PDB entry 5GMK | electron microscopy, 3.40 A resolution | chains A and D of the 45 polymer chains in the assembly

Chain A:
Protein: Pre-mRNA-splicing factor 8
Organism: Saccharomyces cerevisiae S288C
UniProt: P33334 (PRP8_YEAST); residues 1-2413 here = UniProt positions 1-2413
Amino-acid sequence (2413 residues; each row starts with the number of its first residue):
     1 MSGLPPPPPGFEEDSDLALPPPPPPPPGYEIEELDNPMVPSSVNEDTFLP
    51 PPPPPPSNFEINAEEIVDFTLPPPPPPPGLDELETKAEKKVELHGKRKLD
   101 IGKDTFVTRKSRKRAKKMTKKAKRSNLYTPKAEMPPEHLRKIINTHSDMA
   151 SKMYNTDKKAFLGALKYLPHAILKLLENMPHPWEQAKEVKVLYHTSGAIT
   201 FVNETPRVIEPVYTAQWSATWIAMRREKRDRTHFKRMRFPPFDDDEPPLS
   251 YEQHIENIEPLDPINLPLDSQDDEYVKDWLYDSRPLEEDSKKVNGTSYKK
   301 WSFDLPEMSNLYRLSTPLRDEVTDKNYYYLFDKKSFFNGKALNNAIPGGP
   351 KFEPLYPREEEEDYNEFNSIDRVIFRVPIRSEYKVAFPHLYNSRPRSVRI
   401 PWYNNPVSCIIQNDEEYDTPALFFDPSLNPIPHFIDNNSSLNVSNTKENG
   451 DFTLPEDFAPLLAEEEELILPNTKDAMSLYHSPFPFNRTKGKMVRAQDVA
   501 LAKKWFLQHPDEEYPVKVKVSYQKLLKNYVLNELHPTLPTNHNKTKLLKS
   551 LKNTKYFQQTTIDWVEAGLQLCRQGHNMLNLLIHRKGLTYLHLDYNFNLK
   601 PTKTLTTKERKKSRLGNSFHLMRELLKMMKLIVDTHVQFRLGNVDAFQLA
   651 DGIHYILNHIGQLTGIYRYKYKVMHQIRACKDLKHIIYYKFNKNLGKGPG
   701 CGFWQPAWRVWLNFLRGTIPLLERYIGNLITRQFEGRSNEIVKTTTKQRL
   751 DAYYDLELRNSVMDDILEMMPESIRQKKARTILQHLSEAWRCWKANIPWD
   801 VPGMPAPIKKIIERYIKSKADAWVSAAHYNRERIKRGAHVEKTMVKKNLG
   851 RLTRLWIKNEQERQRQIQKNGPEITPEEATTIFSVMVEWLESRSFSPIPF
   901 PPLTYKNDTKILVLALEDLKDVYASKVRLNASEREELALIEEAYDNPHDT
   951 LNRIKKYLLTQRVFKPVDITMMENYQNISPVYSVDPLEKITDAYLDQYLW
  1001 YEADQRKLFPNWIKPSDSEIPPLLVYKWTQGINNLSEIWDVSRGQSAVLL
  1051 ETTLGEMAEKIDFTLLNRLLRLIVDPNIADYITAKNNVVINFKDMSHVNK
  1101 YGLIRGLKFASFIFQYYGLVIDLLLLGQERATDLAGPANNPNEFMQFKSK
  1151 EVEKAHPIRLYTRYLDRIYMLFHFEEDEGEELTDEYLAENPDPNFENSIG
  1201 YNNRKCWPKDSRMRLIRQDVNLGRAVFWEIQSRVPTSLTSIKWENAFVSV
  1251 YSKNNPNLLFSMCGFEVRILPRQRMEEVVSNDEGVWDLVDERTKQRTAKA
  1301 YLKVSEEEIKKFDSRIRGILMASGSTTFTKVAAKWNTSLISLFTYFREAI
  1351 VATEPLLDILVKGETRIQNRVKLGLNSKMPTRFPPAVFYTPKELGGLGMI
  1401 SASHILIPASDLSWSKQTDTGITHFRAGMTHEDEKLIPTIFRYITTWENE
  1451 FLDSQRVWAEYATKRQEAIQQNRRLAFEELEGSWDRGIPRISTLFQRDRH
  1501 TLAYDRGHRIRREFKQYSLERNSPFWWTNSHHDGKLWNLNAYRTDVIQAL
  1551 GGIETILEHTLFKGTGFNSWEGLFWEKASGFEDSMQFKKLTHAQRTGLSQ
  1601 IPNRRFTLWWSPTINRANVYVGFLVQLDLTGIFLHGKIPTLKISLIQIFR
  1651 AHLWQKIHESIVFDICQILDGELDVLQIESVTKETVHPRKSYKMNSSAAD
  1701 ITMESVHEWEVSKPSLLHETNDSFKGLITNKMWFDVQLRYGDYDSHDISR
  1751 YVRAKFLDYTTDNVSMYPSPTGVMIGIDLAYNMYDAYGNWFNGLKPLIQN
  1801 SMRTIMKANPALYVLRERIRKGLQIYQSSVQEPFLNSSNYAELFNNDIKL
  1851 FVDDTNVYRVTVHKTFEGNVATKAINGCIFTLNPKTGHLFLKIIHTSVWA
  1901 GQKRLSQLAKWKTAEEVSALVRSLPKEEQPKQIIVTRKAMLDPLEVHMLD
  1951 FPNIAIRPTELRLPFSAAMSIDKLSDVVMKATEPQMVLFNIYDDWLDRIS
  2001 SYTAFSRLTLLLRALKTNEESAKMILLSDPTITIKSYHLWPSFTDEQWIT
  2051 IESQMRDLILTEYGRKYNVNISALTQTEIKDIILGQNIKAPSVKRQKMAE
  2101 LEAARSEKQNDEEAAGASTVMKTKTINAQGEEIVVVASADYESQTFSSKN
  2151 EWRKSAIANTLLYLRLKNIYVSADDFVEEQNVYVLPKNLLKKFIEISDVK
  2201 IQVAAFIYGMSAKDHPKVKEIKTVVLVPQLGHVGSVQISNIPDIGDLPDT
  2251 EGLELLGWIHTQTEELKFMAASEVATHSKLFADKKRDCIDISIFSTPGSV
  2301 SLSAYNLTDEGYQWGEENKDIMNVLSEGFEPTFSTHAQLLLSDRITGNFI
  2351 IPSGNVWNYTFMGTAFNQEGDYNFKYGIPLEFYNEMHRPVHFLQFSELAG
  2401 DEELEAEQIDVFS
Not modelled in the structure: 1-126, 432-449, 1578-1598, 1830-1839, 2086-2413
Swiss-Prot annotation at these positions:
  - region: Met1585 to Leu1598 (Important for branch point selection)
  - mutagenesis: His1658 (H1658S: No effect on viability), Glu1684 (E1684Q: No effect on viability), His1687 (H1687S: No effect on viability), Asp1700 (D1700N: No effect on viability), Asp1735 (D1735N: No effect on viability), Asp1853 (D1853A: Alters protein folding. Severely impaired growth. Strongly reduced growth at 35 degrees Celsius; when associated with A-1854; D1853N: Reduced growth at 30 degrees Celsius ...), Asp1854 (D1854A: Reduced growth at 30 degrees Celsius. Strongly reduced growth at 16 degrees Celsius. Strongly reduced growth at 35 degrees Celsius; when associated with A-1853 ...), Thr1855 (T1855A: Reduced growth at 30 degrees Celsius. Strongly reduced growth at 16 degrees Celsius), Thr1936 (T1936A: Reduced growth at 30 degrees Celsius. Strongly reduced growth at 16 degrees Celsius), Arg1937 (R1937K: Severely impaired growth. Reduced growth at 30 degrees Celsius. Strongly reduced growth at 16 degrees Celsius)

Chain D:
Molecule: U5 snRNA
Organism: Saccharomyces cerevisiae S288c
Sequence (214 nucleotides; each row starts with the number of its first residue):
     1 AAGCAGCUUUACAGAUCAAUGGCGGAGGGAGGUCAACAUCAAGAACUGUG
    51 GGCCUUUUAUUGCCUAUAGAACUUAUAACGAACAUGGUUCUUGCCUUUUA
   101 CCAGAACCAUCCGGGUGUUGUCUCCAUAGAAACAGGUAAAGCUGUCCGUU
   151 ACUGUGGGCUUGCCAUAUUUUUUGGAACUUUUCUGCCCUUUUUCUCAAUG
   201 AGUAAGGAGGGCGU
Not modelled in the structure: 1-27, 56-59, 128-162, 184-214

Chain A / chain D interface:
Pairs across the interface - 107 pairs, chain A then chain D:
  Tyr128(A) with C34(D), hydrogen bond to the sugar; A35(D), hydrogen bond to the sugar; G120(D), base contact; U121(D), hydrogen bond to the sugar
  Pro130(A) with U121(D), sugar contact; C122(D), sugar contact
  His170(A) with C112(D), salt bridge to the phosphate
  Leu173(A) with C112(D), sugar contact
  Lys174(A) with G113(D), salt bridge to the phosphate
  Lys190(A) with U33(D), salt bridge to the phosphate; C34(D), salt bridge to the phosphate
  Glu204(A) with U33(D), base contact
  Thr205(A) with U33(D), hydrogen bond to the base
  Arg207(A) with U33(D), base contact
  Arg284(A) with U33(D), hydrogen bond to the base
  Asn294(A) with G32(D), hydrogen bond to the phosphate
  Thr296(A) with G32(D), phosphate contact; U33(D), phosphate contact
  Ser297(A) with G32(D), hydrogen bond to the phosphate; U33(D), phosphate contact
  Lys299(A) with G115(D), salt bridge to the phosphate
  Lys333(A) with A77(D), salt bridge to the phosphate
  Lys334(A) with U76(D), phosphate contact
  Lys340(A) with G104(D), hydrogen bond to the phosphate; A105(D), salt bridge to the phosphate
  Phe352(A) with G104(D), phosphate contact
  Glu353(A) with A103(D), phosphate contact; G104(D), phosphate contact
  Leu355(A) with G104(D), sugar contact; A105(D), sugar contact
  Pro357(A) with U91(D), sugar contact
  Trp402(A) with U76(D), stacking on the base
  Phe484(A) with A81(D), stacking on the base
  Arg488(A) with A81(D), base contact
  Lys492(A) with G115(D), sugar contact
  Arg495(A) with G80(D), base contact; C112(D), hydrogen bond to the sugar; G113(D), hydrogen bond to the sugar
  Gln497(A) with A82(D), sugar contact
  Asp498(A) with A82(D), hydrogen bond to the sugar
  Lys503(A) with A82(D), sugar contact; C83(D), salt bridge to the phosphate
  Lys527(A) with G104(D), salt bridge to the phosphate
  Asn532(A) with C83(D), hydrogen bond to the base; A84(D), hydrogen bond to the phosphate
  Leu534(A) with A105(D), phosphate contact
  His535(A) with A105(D), salt bridge to the phosphate; A106(D), phosphate contact
  Thr537(A) with A84(D), base contact
  Leu538(A) with A41(D), base contact
  Pro539(A) with C79(D), base contact; G80(D), base contact; C111(D), base contact; G113(D), base contact
  Thr540(A) with U110(D), phosphate contact; C111(D), base contact
  Asn541(A) with C40(D), base contact; A41(D), phosphate contact; C79(D), base contact
  Asn543(A) with G113(D), base contact
  Lys546(A) with G113(D), hydrogen bond to the base
  Lys549(A) with A35(D), phosphate contact; A36(D), salt bridge to the phosphate
  Lys552(A) with C34(D), phosphate contact; A35(D), salt bridge to the phosphate
  Gln559(A) with C34(D), hydrogen bond to the phosphate
  Lys670(A) with G86(D), salt bridge to the phosphate; A100(D), phosphate contact; C101(D), salt bridge to the phosphate
  Tyr671(A) with A100(D), hydrogen bond to the sugar; C101(D), sugar contact
  Lys672(A) with U85(D), phosphate contact; G86(D), salt bridge to the phosphate; C101(D), hydrogen bond to the phosphate; C102(D), phosphate contact
  His675(A) with C102(D), salt bridge to the phosphate; A103(D), salt bridge to the phosphate
  Gln676(A) with A84(D), phosphate contact; U85(D), phosphate contact
  Arg678(A) with A103(D), salt bridge to the phosphate
  Arg709(A) with A82(D), hydrogen bond to the phosphate; C83(D), salt bridge to the phosphate
  Asn713(A) with C83(D), sugar contact; A84(D), hydrogen bond to the sugar
  Phe714(A) with A84(D), sugar contact
  Arg716(A) with A84(D), base contact; C111(D), hydrogen bond to the base; C112(D), hydrogen bond to the base
  Gly717(A) with A84(D), hydrogen bond to the sugar; U85(D), sugar contact
  Ile719(A) with C112(D), sugar contact
  Pro720(A) with U110(D), sugar contact; C111(D), sugar contact
  Leu721(A) with U85(D), sugar contact; G86(D), sugar contact
  Arg724(A) with G86(D), hydrogen bond to the sugar
  His839(A) with C94(D), base contact; C95(D), base contact; U97(D), salt bridge to the phosphate
  Glu841(A) with U97(D), sugar contact
  Lys842(A) with U96(D), hydrogen bond to the sugar
  Arg1366(A) with C95(D), salt bridge to the phosphate
  Asn1369(A) with C95(D), phosphate contact
  Arg1370(A) with U96(D), salt bridge to the phosphate
  Leu1373(A) with C95(D), sugar contact
  Lys1378(A) with C94(D), phosphate contact; C95(D), salt bridge to the phosphate
Other interface residues (no listed pair), chain A (85 interface residues in all): Leu127, Thr129, Glu177, Asn203, Gly295, Tyr298, Asp332, Lys351, Arg358, Asn405, Val494, Ala500, Leu531, Glu533, Leu547, Arg668, Tyr669, Arg836, Ala838
Other interface residues (no listed pair), chain D (42 interface residues in all): G31, U92, G93, U98, G114

Summary:
The interface between chain A and chain D involves 85 residues on one side and 42 on the other; the contacts
include 24 hydrogen bonds, 23 salt bridges and 2 aromatic stacking contacts. Polar pairs include
Thr205(A)-U33(D), Arg284(A)-U33(D) and Asn532(A)-C83(D).
Chain A is Pre-mRNA-splicing factor 8 (Saccharomyces cerevisiae S288C) and chain D is U5 snRNA (Saccharomyces
cerevisiae S288c); the structure, Cryo-EM structure of the Catalytic Step I spliceosome (C complex) at 3.4
angstrom resolution, was determined by electron microscopy.
